PDB entry 4CRX | X-ray diffraction, 2.20 A resolution | chains A and B of the 4 polymer chains in the assembly

Chain A (and B):
Molecule: Protein (cre recombinase)
Organism: Enterobacteria phage P1
Notes: chain B of this document is another copy of the same molecule, construct and numbering; everything in this record applies to it too
UniProt: P06956 (RECR_BPP1); residues 20-341 here correspond to UniProt positions 1-322 (UniProt number = residue number - 19)
Amino-acid sequence (322 residues; row label = number of the first residue in the row):
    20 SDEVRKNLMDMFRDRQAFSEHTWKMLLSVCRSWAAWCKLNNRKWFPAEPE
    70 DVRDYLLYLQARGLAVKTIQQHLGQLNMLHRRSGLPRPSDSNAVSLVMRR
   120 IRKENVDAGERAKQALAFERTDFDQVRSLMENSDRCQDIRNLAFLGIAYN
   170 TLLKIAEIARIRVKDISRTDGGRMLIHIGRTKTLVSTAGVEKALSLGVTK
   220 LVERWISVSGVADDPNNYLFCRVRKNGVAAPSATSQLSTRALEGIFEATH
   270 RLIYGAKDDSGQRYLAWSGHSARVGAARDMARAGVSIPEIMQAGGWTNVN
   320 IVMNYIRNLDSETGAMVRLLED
Construct notes: engineered mutation Lys173 (Arg154 in P06956)
Swiss-Prot annotation at these positions:
  - active site: Arg192
Reported in the primary citation:
  - catalytic residues: Tyr324 (citing earlier work)
  - mutagenesis - Y324F: abolished catalytic activity (citing earlier work)
  - binding site for 35 NUCLEOTIDE CRE RECOGNITION SITE (35-nt DNA): Lys86
  - catalytic residues: His289, Arg292, Trp315 (by similarity / conservation)
  - catalytic residues: Lys201
  - mutagenesis - R173K: abolished catalytic activity

Chain A / chain B interface:
Pairs across the interface (59):
  Lys25(A) - Glu69(B)  salt bridge
  Asn26(A) - Asn111(B)  hydrogen bond
  Asp29(A) - Glu69(B)
  Asp29(A) - Asn111(B)
  Asp29(A) - Ala112(B)
  Asp29(A) - Leu115(B)
  Met30(A) - Leu115(B)  hydrophobic
  Arg32(A) - Glu69(B)  salt bridge
  Arg32(A) - Arg72(B)
  Arg32(A) - Ala112(B)
  Asp33(A) - Arg72(B)  salt bridge
  Asp33(A) - Ala112(B)
  Asp33(A) - Leu115(B)
  Asp33(A) - Val116(B)
  Asp33(A) - Arg119(B)  salt bridge
  Gln35(A) - Arg119(B)
  Gln35(A) - Lys122(B)
  Gln35(A) - Glu123(B)
  Ala36(A) - Leu115(B)
  Ala36(A) - Arg118(B)  hydrogen bond (backbone-side chain)
  Ala36(A) - Arg119(B)
  Ala36(A) - Lys122(B)
  Phe37(A) - Leu115(B)  hydrophobic
  Phe37(A) - Arg118(B)
  Phe37(A) - Lys122(B)
  Ser38(A) - Lys122(B)
  Arg100(A) - Asn111(B)
  Arg101(A) - Asn111(B)  hydrogen bond
  Arg101(A) - Ser114(B)  hydrogen bond
  Arg101(A) - Leu115(B)
  Arg139(A) - Leu338(B)  hydrogen bond (side chain-backbone)
  Arg139(A) - Leu339(B)  hydrogen bond (side chain-backbone)
  Tyr168(A) - Met335(B)
  Asn169(A) - Met335(B)
  Asn169(A) - Leu339(B)
  Leu171(A) - Met335(B)  hydrophobic
  Arg192(A) - Glu340(B)  salt bridge
  Thr200(A) - Arg130(B)  hydrogen bond (backbone-side chain)
  Leu203(A) - Val85(B)  hydrophobic
  Leu203(A) - Lys86(B)
  Leu203(A) - Gln89(B)
  Ser205(A) - Arg130(B)
  Thr206(A) - Arg130(B)
  Thr206(A) - Arg326(B)
  Ala207(A) - Arg130(B)
  Ala212(A) - Val336(B)
  Ser214(A) - Val336(B)
  Ser214(A) - Leu339(B)
  Ser214(A) - Glu340(B)
  Leu215(A) - Glu340(B)  hydrogen bond (backbone-side chain)
  Met299(A) - Met335(B)  hydrophobic
  Val304(A) - Ala334(B)  hydrophobic
  Glu308(A) - Ser330(B)
  Glu308(A) - Glu331(B)
  Glu308(A) - Ala334(B)
  Glu308(A) - Arg337(B)  salt bridge
  Met310(A) - Met322(B)  hydrophobic
  Gln311(A) - Arg326(B)
  Gln311(A) - Glu331(B)
Interface residues without a listed pair, chain A (37 interface residues in all): Ser102, Phe142, Lys201, Thr202, Val204, Leu213, Ala295
Interface residues without a listed pair, chain B (33 interface residues in all): Arg121, Val125, Glu129, Ala131, Asn323, Thr332, Asp341

In short:
37 residues of chain A face 33 of chain B across their interface; the contacts include 8 hydrogen bonds and 6
salt bridges. Among the polar pairs are Lys25(A)-Glu69(B), Arg32(A)-Glu69(B) and Asp33(A)-Arg72(B). From the
paper: catalytic residues Tyr324(A), His289(A) and Arg292(A) among others; Y324F and R173K of chain A abolish
catalytic activity.
Both chains are Protein (cre recombinase) (Enterobacteria phage P1). Entry 4CRX (Asymmetric DNA-bending in the
cre-loxp site-specific recombination synapse) was determined by X-ray diffraction, deposited together with
5CRX.
